Entry 3FKW (X-ray diffraction, 1.50 A resolution); this record covers chain A.

Chain A:
Protein: Beta-lactamase
From: Escherichia coli
Notes: EC 3.5.2.6
UniProt: P00811 (AMPC_ECOLI); residues 4-361 here correspond to UniProt positions 20-377 (UniProt number = residue number + 16)
Amino-acid sequence (358 residues; each row starts with the number of its first residue):
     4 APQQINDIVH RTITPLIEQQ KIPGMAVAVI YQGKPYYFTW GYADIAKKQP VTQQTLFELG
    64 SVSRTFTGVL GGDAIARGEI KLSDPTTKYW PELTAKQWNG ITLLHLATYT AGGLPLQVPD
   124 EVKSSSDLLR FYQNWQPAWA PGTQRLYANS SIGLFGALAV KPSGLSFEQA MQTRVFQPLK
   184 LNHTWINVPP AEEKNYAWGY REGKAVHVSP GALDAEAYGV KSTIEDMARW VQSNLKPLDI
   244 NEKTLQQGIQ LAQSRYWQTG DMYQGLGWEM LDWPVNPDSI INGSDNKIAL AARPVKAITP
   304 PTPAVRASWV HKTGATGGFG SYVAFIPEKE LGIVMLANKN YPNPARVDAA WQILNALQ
Not modelled in the structure: 285-289
Sequence notes: engineered mutation Arg67 (Lys83 in P00811)
Curated features (UniProtKB/Swiss-Prot):
  - active site: Ser64 (Acyl-ester intermediate)
  - binding site (a beta-lactam): Ser64, Gln120, Tyr150, Asn152, Ala318, Asn343
From the paper describing this entry:
  - mutagenesis - K67R (61-fold): decreased catalytic activity
  - conformationally variable residues (side-chain flip): Ser64, Tyr150, Asn152
  - contacts within the chain: Tyr150-Lys315 (hydrogen bond)
  - catalytic residues: Ser64, Tyr150 (citing earlier work)

Summary:
UniProt lists active-site residue Ser64 and 6 beta-lactam-binding residues. From the paper: catalytic residues
Ser64 and Tyr150; K67R reduces catalytic activity.
Chain A is Beta-lactamase (Escherichia coli); the structure, AmpC K67R mutant apo structure, was determined by
X-ray diffraction (same publication as 3FKV).
